Entry 4DV7 (X-ray diffraction, 3.29 A resolution); this record covers chains A and E of the 21 polymer chains in the assembly.

Chain A:
Molecule: 16S rRNA
From: Thermus thermophilus
Sequence (1522 nucleotides; numbered 0 to 1544 plus 19 insertion-coded residues; 42 numbers in that range are skipped by the numbering (no residue carries them; nothing is unmodelled there); the number before each row is that of its first residue; a row labelled like 190A-190L holds insertion residues (190A, then the next letters in order); numbering starts at 0):
     0 UUUGUUGGAGAGUUUGAUCCUGGCUCAGGGUGAACGCUGGCGGCGUGCCU
    50 AAGACAUGCAAGUCGUGCGGG
    73 CCGCGGGGUUUU
    88 ACUCCG
    95 UGGUC
   101 AGCGGCGGACGGGUGAGUAACGCGUGGGU
  129A G
   130 ACCUACCCGGAAGAGGGGGACAACCCGGGGAAACUCGGGCUAAUCCCCCA
   180 UGUGGACCCGC
190A-190L CCCUUGGGGUGU
   191 GUCCAAAGGGCUUU
   216 GCCCGCUUCCGGAUGGGCCCGCGUCCCAUCAGCUAGUUGGUGGGGUAAUG
   266 GCCCACCAAGGCGACGACGGGUAGCCGGUCUGAGAGGAUGGCCGGCCACA
   316 GGGGCACUGAGACACGGGCCCCACUCCUACGGGAGGCAGCAGUUAGGAAU
   366 CUUCCGCAAUGGGCGCAAGCCUGACGGAGCGACGCCGCUUGGAGGAAGAA
   416 GCCCUUCGGGGUGUAAACUCCUGAA
   442 CCCGGGACGAAACCCCCGACGA
   474 GGGGACUGACGGUACCGGG
   494 GUAAUAGCGCCGGCCAACUCCGUGCCAGCAGCCGCGGUAAUACGGAGGGC
   544 GCGAGCGUUACCCGGAUUCACUGGGCGUAAAGGGCGUGUAGGCGGCCUGG
   594 GGCGUCCCAUGUGAAAGACCACGGCUCAACCGUGGGGGAGCGUGGGAUAC
   644 GCUCAGGCUAGACGGUGGGAGAGGGUGGUGGAAUUCCCGGAGUAGCGGUG
   694 AAAUGCGCAGAUACCGGGAGGAACGCCGAUGGCGAAGGCAGCCACCUGGU
   744 CCACCCGUGACGCUGAGGCGCGAAAGCGUGGGGAGCAAACCGGAUUAGAU
   794 ACCCGGGUAGUCCACGCCCUAAACGAUGCGCGCUAGGUCUCUGGGUCU
   848 CCUGGGGGCCGAAGCUAACGCGUUAAGCGCGCCGCCUGGGGAGUACGGCC
   898 GCAAGGCUGAAACUCAAGGGAAUUGACGGGGGCCCGCACAAGCGGUGGAG
   948 CAUGUGGUUUAAUUCGAAGXAACGCGAAGAACCUUACCAGGCCUUGACAU
   998 GCUAGG
 1003A G
  1004 AACCCGGGUGAAAGCCUGGGGUGCCCC
1030A-1030D GCGA
  1031 GGGGAGCCCUAGCACAGGUGCUGCAUGGCCGUCGUCAGCUCGUGCCGUGA
  1081 GGUGUUGGGUUAAGUCCCGCAACGAGCGCAACCCCCGCCGUUAGUUGCCA
  1131 GCGGUUCGGCCGGGCACUCUAACGGGACUGCCCGCGAAA
  1171 GCGGGAGGAAGGAGGGGACGACGUCUGGUCAGCAUGGCCCUUACGGCCUG
  1221 GGCGACACACGUGCUACAAUGCCCACUACAAAGCGAUGCCACCCGGCAAC
  1271 GGGGAGCUAAUCGCAAAAAGGUGGGCCCAGUUCGGAUUGGGGUCUGCAAC
  1321 CCGACCCCAUGAAGCCGGAAUCGCUAGUAAUCGCGGAUCAG
 1361A C
  1362 CAUGCCGCGGUGAAUACGUUCCCGGGCCUUGUACACACXGCCXGUXACGC
  1412 CAUGGGAGCGGGCUCUACCCGAAGUCGCCGGG
  1446 AGCCUACGGG
  1459 CAGGCGCCGAGGGUAGGGCCCGUGACUGGGGCGAAGUCGUAACAAGGUAG
  1509 CUGUACCGGAAGGUGCGGCUGGAUCCACUCCUUUCU
Not modelled in the structure: 0-4, 1534-1538
Construct notes: engineered mutation G915 (A1538 in M26923.1); conflict C1534 (A2157 in M26923.1), A1535 (C2158 in M26923.1)
Modified residues: PSU (pseudouridine-5'-monophosphate) at position 516, 7MG (7N-methyl-8-hydroguanosine-5'-monophosphate) at position 527, M2G (N2-dimethylguanosine-5'-monophosphate) at position 966, 5MC (5-methylcytidine-5'-monophosphate) at position 967, 2MG (2N-methylguanosine-5'-monophosphate) at position 1207, 5MC (5-methylcytidine-5'-monophosphate) at position 1400, 4OC (4n,o2'-methylcytidine-5'-monophosphate) at position 1402, 5MC (5-methylcytidine-5'-monophosphate) at position 1404, 5MC (5-methylcytidine-5'-monophosphate) at position 1407, UR3 (3-methyluridine-5'-monophoshate) at position 1498, MA6 (6N-dimethyladenosine-5'-monophoshate) at position 1518, MA6 (6N-dimethyladenosine-5'-monophoshate) at position 1519, PSU (pseudouridine-5'-monophosphate) at position 1540, PSU (pseudouridine-5'-monophosphate) at position 1541
Bound ions: Mg2+ site 1 near U5 (its only coordinating residue here); Mg2+ site 2: U12, G21; Mg2+ site 3 near G21 (its only coordinating residue here); Mg2+ site 4: C48, G115; Mg2+ site 5 near A53 (its only coordinating residue here); Mg2+ site 6: A59, U387; Mg2+ site 7: U62, G105; Mg2+ site 8: G97, U98; Mg2+ site 9 near G107 (its only coordinating residue here); Mg2+ site 10 near A109 (its only coordinating residue here); Mg2+ site 11 near G111 (its only coordinating residue here); Mg2+ site 12 near G115 (its only coordinating residue here); 103 more Mg2+ sites not listed
Ligand contacts: streptomycin (SRY): U12, U14, C526, 7MG_527, C912, A913, A914, G915, C1490, G1491

Chain E:
Protein: ribosomal protein S5
From: Thermus thermophilus
UniProtKB: Q5SHQ5 (RS5_THET8); numbering as in UniProt (aligned over 1-162)
Sequence (162 residues; each row starts with the number of its first residue):
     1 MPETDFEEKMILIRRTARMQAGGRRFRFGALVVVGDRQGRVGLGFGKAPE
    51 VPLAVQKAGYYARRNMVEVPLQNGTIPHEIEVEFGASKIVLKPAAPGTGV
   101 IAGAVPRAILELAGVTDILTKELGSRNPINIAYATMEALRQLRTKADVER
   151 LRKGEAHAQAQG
Not modelled in the structure: 1-4, 155-162

How chain A and chain E interact:
Contacting residue pairs (79):
  U5(A) - Ala95(E)  base contact
  G6(A) - Ala94(E)  base contact
  G6(A) - Ala95(E)  hydrogen bond to the base
  G6(A) - Thr98(E)  hydrogen bond to the base
  G6(A) - Leu119(E)  base contact
  G7(A) - Lys92(E)  hydrogen bond to the base
  G7(A) - Leu119(E)  sugar contact
  G7(A) - Thr120(E)  hydrogen bond to the sugar
  A8(A) - Ile101(E)  phosphate contact
  A8(A) - Ala102(E)  hydrogen bond to the sugar
  A8(A) - Gly103(E)  sugar contact
  A8(A) - Arg107(E)  base contact
  A8(A) - Thr120(E)  sugar contact
  G9(A) - Gly103(E)  sugar contact
  G9(A) - Lys121(E)  salt bridge to the phosphate
  G9(A) - Glu122(E)  hydrogen bond to the phosphate
  G9(A) - Arg126(E)  base contact
  A10(A) - Arg126(E)  phosphate contact
  G15(A) - Ala17(E)  sugar contact
  G15(A) - Met19(E)  sugar contact
  G15(A) - Arg24(E)  hydrogen bond to the sugar
  A16(A) - Thr16(E)  sugar contact
  A16(A) - Ala17(E)  hydrogen bond to the sugar
  U17(A) - Arg14(E)  hydrogen bond to the phosphate
  C18(A) - Arg14(E)  salt bridge to the phosphate
  C18(A) - Asn127(E)  hydrogen bond to the phosphate
  C18(A) - Asn130(E)  phosphate contact
  C19(A) - Ala86(E)  phosphate contact
  C19(A) - Ser125(E)  hydrogen bond to the phosphate
  C19(A) - Asn127(E)  phosphate contact
  C19(A) - Asn130(E)  hydrogen bond to the phosphate
  U20(A) - Ala86(E)  phosphate contact
  A559(A) - Lys121(E)  salt bridge to the phosphate
  A559(A) - Arg126(E)  salt bridge to the phosphate
  U560(A) - Leu123(E)  base contact
  A864(A) - Gly85(E)  phosphate contact
  U921(A) - Arg18(E)  sugar contact
  U921(A) - Met19(E)  hydrogen bond to the sugar
  G922(A) - Met19(E)  sugar contact
  G922(A) - Gln20(E)  hydrogen bond to the sugar
  G922(A) - Ala21(E)  phosphate contact
  A923(A) - Ala21(E)  phosphate contact
  C1069(A) - Gln20(E)  phosphate contact
  C1069(A) - Arg25(E)  hydrogen bond to the sugar
  U1070(A) - Arg18(E)  salt bridge to the phosphate
  U1070(A) - Gln20(E)  phosphate contact
  U1070(A) - Arg25(E)  salt bridge to the phosphate
  C1071(A) - Arg27(E)  salt bridge to the phosphate
  C1071(A) - Pro49(E)  sugar contact
  G1072(A) - Pro49(E)  phosphate contact
  G1072(A) - Lys57(E)  salt bridge to the phosphate
  U1073(A) - Lys57(E)  salt bridge to the phosphate
  G1074(A) - Tyr60(E)  hydrogen bond to the phosphate
  G1074(A) - Tyr61(E)  hydrogen bond to the phosphate
  G1077(A) - Lys47(E)  hydrogen bond to the base
  U1078(A) - Ile129(E)  sugar contact
  U1078(A) - Asn130(E)  hydrogen bond to the sugar
  U1078(A) - Tyr133(E)  sugar contact
  G1079(A) - Arg14(E)  hydrogen bond to the phosphate
  G1079(A) - Phe45(E)  sugar contact
  G1079(A) - Lys47(E)  salt bridge to the phosphate
  G1079(A) - Tyr133(E)  hydrogen bond to the phosphate
  A1080(A) - Arg14(E)  salt bridge to the phosphate
  A1080(A) - Thr16(E)  hydrogen bond to the phosphate
  A1080(A) - Ala17(E)  phosphate contact
  A1080(A) - Phe45(E)  phosphate contact
  A1080(A) - Lys47(E)  salt bridge to the phosphate
  G1081(A) - Thr16(E)  hydrogen bond to the phosphate
  G1081(A) - Ala17(E)  phosphate contact
  G1081(A) - Arg18(E)  phosphate contact
  G1081(A) - Arg27(E)  salt bridge to the phosphate
  C1192(A) - Arg25(E)  hydrogen bond to the base
  G1193(A) - Gly22(E)  hydrogen bond to the sugar
  U1194(A) - Gly22(E)  sugar contact
  C1397(A) - Arg24(E)  salt bridge to the phosphate
  A1398(A) - Met19(E)  base contact
  A1398(A) - Gln20(E)  base contact
  A1398(A) - Gly22(E)  base contact
  A1398(A) - Gly23(E)  base contact
Interface residues without a listed pair, chain A (37 interface residues in all): G558, G1082, A1396
Interface residues without a listed pair, chain E (43 interface residues in all): Ala48, Leu53, Phe84, Ser87

In short:
The interface between chain A and chain E involves 37 residues on one side and 43 on the other; the contacts
include 25 hydrogen bonds and 14 salt bridges. Polar contacts include G6(A)-Ala95(E), G6(A)-Thr98(E) and
G7(A)-Lys92(E). Chain A binds streptomycin.
Here chain A is 16S rRNA and chain E is ribosomal protein S5, both from Thermus thermophilus. Entry 4DV7
(Crystal structure of the Thermus thermophilus 30S ribosomal subunit with a 16S rRNA mutation, A915G, bound
...) was determined by X-ray diffraction.
